PDB entry 9OXK | electron microscopy, 2.90 A resolution | chains W and Y of the 32 polymer chains in the assembly

# Chain W (and Y)
Protein: Flagellin
Organism: Shewanella oneidensis MR-1
Notes: chain Y of this document is another copy of the same molecule, construct and numbering; everything in this record applies to it too
UniProtKB: Q8ECA6 (Q8ECA6_SHEON); residue numbers follow UniProt; this construct covers 2-272
Amino-acid sequence (271 residues; each row starts with the number of its first residue):
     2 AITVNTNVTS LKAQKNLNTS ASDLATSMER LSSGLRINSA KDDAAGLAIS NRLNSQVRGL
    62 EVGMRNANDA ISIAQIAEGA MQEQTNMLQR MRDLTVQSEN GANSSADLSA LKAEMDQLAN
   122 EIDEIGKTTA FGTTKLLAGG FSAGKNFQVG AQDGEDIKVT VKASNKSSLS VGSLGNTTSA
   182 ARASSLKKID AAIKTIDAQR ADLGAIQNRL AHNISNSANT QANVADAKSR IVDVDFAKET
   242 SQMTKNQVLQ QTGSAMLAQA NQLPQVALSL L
Reported in the primary citation:
  - post-translational modification sites: Ser143, Lys167, Ser180, Ser185, Lys189

# Interface between chain W and chain Y
Pairs across the interface - 47 pairs, chain W then chain Y:
  Leu18(W) - Ile3(Y)  hydrophobic
  Ala26(W) - Thr10(Y)
  Met29(W) - Met257(Y)  hydrophobic
  Met29(W) - Gln260(Y)
  Glu30(W) - Lys13(Y)  salt bridge
  Leu32(W) - Thr253(Y)
  Leu32(W) - Met257(Y)  hydrophobic
  Ser33(W) - Ala14(Y)
  Ser33(W) - Asn17(Y)  hydrogen bond
  Ser33(W) - Met257(Y)
  Ser34(W) - Asn17(Y)
  Arg66(W) - Arg37(Y)
  Arg66(W) - Arg231(Y)  hydrogen bond (side chain-backbone)
  Asn69(W) - Arg231(Y)  hydrogen bond
  Ile72(W) - Arg231(Y)
  Ser73(W) - Ala228(Y)
  Ser73(W) - Arg231(Y)  hydrogen bond
  Gln76(W) - Asn224(Y)
  Gln76(W) - Asp227(Y)
  Ile77(W) - Asn224(Y)
  Ile77(W) - Val225(Y)  hydrophobic
  Ala81(W) - Asn217(Y)
  Glu84(W) - His213(Y)  salt bridge
  Glu84(W) - Ser216(Y)  hydrogen bond
  Glu84(W) - Asn217(Y)
  Glu84(W) - Asn220(Y)
  Met88(W) - His213(Y)
  Glu115(W) - Asn209(Y)  hydrogen bond
  Gln118(W) - Ala206(Y)
  Gln118(W) - Ile207(Y)
  Gln118(W) - Arg210(Y)
  Asn121(W) - Arg210(Y)
  Glu122(W) - Arg210(Y)  salt bridge
  Glu122(W) - Asn214(Y)
  Glu125(W) - Arg210(Y)
  Ile126(W) - Asn217(Y)
  Thr129(W) - Glu156(Y)
  Ala131(W) - Gln57(Y)  hydrogen bond (backbone-side chain)
  Phe132(W) - Ala228(Y)  hydrophobic
  Gly133(W) - Leu54(Y)
  Gly133(W) - Gln57(Y)  hydrogen bond (backbone-side chain)
  Thr134(W) - Arg53(Y)
  Gln248(W) - Gln260(Y)
  Gln251(W) - Val267(Y)
  Ser255(W) - Val267(Y)
  Ser255(W) - Ser270(Y)
  Ser255(W) - Leu271(Y)
Also at the interface, not in a pair above, chain W (39 interface residues in all): Asn19, Glu62, Asp70, Gly80, Ala111, Leu119, Phe237, Met244, Leu258
Also at the interface, not in a pair above, chain Y (39 interface residues in all): Ala2, Ile50, Gln153, Ile158, Ala202, Ile232, Lys239, Leu250, Ala261

# In short
Chain W and chain Y each contribute 39 residues to their interface, with 8 hydrogen bonds and 3 salt bridges.
Polar pairs include Glu30(W)-Lys13(Y), Glu84(W)-His213(Y) and Glu122(W)-Arg210(Y). The paper reports
modification sites Ser143(W), Lys167(W) and Ser180(W) among others.
Both chains are Flagellin (Shewanella oneidensis MR-1). Entry 9OXK (CryoEM structure of FlaB filament from
Shewanella oneidensis) was determined by electron microscopy, deposited together with 9OXJ.
